Entry 1QDT (X-ray diffraction, 2.10 A resolution); this record covers chain A.

[Chain A]
Protein: Lytic murein transglycosylase B
Organism: Escherichia coli
Notes: fragment: slt35
UniProt: P41052 (MLTB_ECOLI); residue numbers follow UniProt; this construct covers 40-361
Chain sequence (322 residues; each row starts with the number of its first residue):
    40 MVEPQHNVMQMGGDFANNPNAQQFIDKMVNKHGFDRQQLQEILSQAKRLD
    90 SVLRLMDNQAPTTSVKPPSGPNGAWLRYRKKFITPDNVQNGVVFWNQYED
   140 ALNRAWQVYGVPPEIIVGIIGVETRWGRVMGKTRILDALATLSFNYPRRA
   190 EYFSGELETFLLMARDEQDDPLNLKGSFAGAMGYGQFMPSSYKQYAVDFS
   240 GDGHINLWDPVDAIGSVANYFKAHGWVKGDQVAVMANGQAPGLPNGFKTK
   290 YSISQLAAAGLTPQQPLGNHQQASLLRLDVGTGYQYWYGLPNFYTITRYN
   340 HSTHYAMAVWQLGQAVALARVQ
Unresolved in the structure: 99-108
Sequence notes: engineered mutation Met40 (Leu in P41052), Val41 (Leu in P41052)
Metal / ion sites: Ca2+: Asp237, Ser239, Asp241, His243, Asp251
Curated features (UniProtKB/Swiss-Prot):
  - active site: Glu162
Reported in the primary citation:
  - Ca2+ coordination: Asp237, Ser239, Asp241, His243, Asp251
  - catalytic residues: Glu162 (citing earlier work)

[Overview]
Asp237, Ser239, Asp241, His243 and Asp251 form the Ca2+ site. UniProt lists active-site residue Glu162. From
the paper: the catalytic residue Glu162; Ca2+ coordination by Asp237, Ser239 and Asp241 among others.
Chain A is Lytic murein transglycosylase B (Escherichia coli); the structure, 2.1 A resolution structure of
escherichia coli lytic transglycoyslase SLT35 in complex with calcium, was determined by X-ray diffraction
(same publication as 1QDR).
